Entry 6NBY (electron microscopy, 3.10 A resolution); this record covers chains H and J of the 18 polymer chains in the assembly.

[Chain H]
Molecule: NAD(P)H-quinone oxidoreductase subunit H
Organism: Thermosynechococcus elongatus BP-1
Notes: EC 1.6.5.-
UniProtKB: Q8DJD9 (NDHH_THEEB); residue numbers follow UniProt; this construct covers 1-394
Chain sequence (394 residues; numbered 1 to 394; the number before each row is that of its first residue):
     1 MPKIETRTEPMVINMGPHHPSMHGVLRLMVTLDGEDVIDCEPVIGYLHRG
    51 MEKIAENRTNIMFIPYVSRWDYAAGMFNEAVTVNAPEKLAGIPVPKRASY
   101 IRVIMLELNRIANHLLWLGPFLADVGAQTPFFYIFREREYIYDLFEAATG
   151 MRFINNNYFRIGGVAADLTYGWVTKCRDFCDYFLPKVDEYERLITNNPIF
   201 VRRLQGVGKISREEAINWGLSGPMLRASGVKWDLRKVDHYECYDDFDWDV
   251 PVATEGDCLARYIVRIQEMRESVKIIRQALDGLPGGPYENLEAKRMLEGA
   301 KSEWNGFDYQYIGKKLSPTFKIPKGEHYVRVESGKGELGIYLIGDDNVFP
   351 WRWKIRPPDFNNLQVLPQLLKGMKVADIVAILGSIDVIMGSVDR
Not modelled in the structure: 1-2
Cystine bridges: C176-C180
Small-molecule neighbours: 4Fe-4S cluster (SF4): R49, R69, I154

[Chain J]
Molecule: NAD(P)H-quinone oxidoreductase subunit J
Organism: Thermosynechococcus elongatus BP-1
Notes: EC 1.6.5.-
UniProtKB: Q8DJ01 (NDHJ_THEEB); numbering as in UniProt (aligned over 1-168)
Chain sequence (168 residues; numbered 1 to 168; the number before each row is that of its first residue):
     1 MSDTPEAPIVEAGPVGRLLQSQNLSVESLGRDASGVEMIKVDRDRLLAVC
    51 QTLYADGFNYLRCQAAYDSGPGQDLVSTYHLIKLSDNADRPPEVRIKVFV
   101 PRDDPRVPSVYWIWKTADWQERESYDMFGIVYEGHPNLKRILMPEDWVGW
   151 PLRKDYITPDFYELQEAY
Not modelled in the structure: 1-7

[Chain H / chain J interface]
Residue-residue contacts (86):
  P42(H) - W119(J)  hydrophobic
  I44(H) - W119(J)  hydrophobic
  I44(H) - I141(J)
  I44(H) - L142(J)  hydrophobic
  G45(H) - I141(J)
  G45(H) - L142(J)
  H48(H) - M127(J)
  H48(H) - L142(J)
  E52(H) - L152(J)
  K53(H) - L152(J)
  K53(H) - R153(J)  hydrogen bond (side chain-backbone)
  E56(H) - K154(J)  salt bridge
  L89(H) - A33(J)  hydrophobic
  R212(H) - D86(J)  salt bridge
  I216(H) - N59(J)
  I216(H) - Y60(J)
  I216(H) - L84(J)  hydrophobic
  N217(H) - I113(J)
  N217(H) - W114(J)
  N217(H) - K115(J)  hydrogen bond (backbone-backbone)
  N217(H) - T116(J)  hydrogen bond (backbone-backbone)
  W218(H) - Y111(J)
  W218(H) - K115(J)
  W218(H) - T116(J)
  G219(H) - Y60(J)
  G219(H) - T116(J)
  L220(H) - Y60(J)  hydrogen bond (backbone-side chain)
  S221(H) - Y60(J)
  V230(H) - L84(J)  hydrophobic
  V230(H) - D86(J)
  K231(H) - D86(J)
  W232(H) - L84(J)  hydrophobic
  W232(H) - S85(J)
  W232(H) - P91(J)  hydrophobic
  V237(H) - A88(J)
  V237(H) - D89(J)
  V237(H) - R90(J)  hydrogen bond (backbone-backbone)
  V237(H) - P91(J)
  H239(H) - R90(J)
  E326(H) - D32(J)
  E326(H) - A33(J)
  E326(H) - M38(J)
  E326(H) - R95(J)
  E326(H) - K97(J)  salt bridge
  H327(H) - D32(J)
  H327(H) - S34(J)
  Y328(H) - R62(J)
  Y328(H) - C63(J)
  Y328(H) - H80(J)
  Y328(H) - R95(J)
  R330(H) - R62(J)
  E337(H) - Y60(J)
  E337(H) - R62(J)  salt bridge
  Y341(H) - A65(J)  hydrophobic
  Y341(H) - T78(J)
  Y341(H) - R95(J)
  Y341(H) - K97(J)
  I343(H) - Y67(J)
  W351(H) - Y67(J)
  W351(H) - D68(J)  hydrogen bond (side chain-backbone)
  W351(H) - S69(J)
  W351(H) - G70(J)
  W351(H) - K154(J)  hydrogen bond (backbone-side chain)
  R352(H) - A66(J)  hydrogen bond (side chain-backbone)
  R352(H) - Y67(J)
  R352(H) - F128(J)
  R352(H) - L152(J)
  K354(H) - C63(J)
  K354(H) - A65(J)
  K354(H) - E123(J)
  R356(H) - Y60(J)  hydrogen bond
  R356(H) - R62(J)
  R356(H) - C63(J)
  F360(H) - W119(J)
  F360(H) - Q120(J)
  F360(H) - E123(J)
  F360(H) - I141(J)  hydrophobic
  N361(H) - T116(J)
  N361(H) - Q120(J)  hydrogen bond
  L363(H) - W119(J)  hydrophobic
  Q364(H) - T116(J)
  Q364(H) - W119(J)
  V392(H) - L142(J)
  D393(H) - L142(J)
  R394(H) - E123(J)
  R394(H) - L142(J)
Other interface residues (no listed pair), chain H (42 interface residues in all): K88, L225, L234, K236
Other interface residues (no listed pair), chain J (46 interface residues in all): Y54, Q64, P71, I82, D118, M143

[Overview]
The interface between chain H and chain J involves 42 residues on one side and 46 on the other, with 10
hydrogen bonds and 4 salt bridges. Polar contacts include E56(H)-K154(J), R212(H)-D86(J) and E326(H)-K97(J).
Bound to chain H: 4Fe-4S cluster.
Chain H is NAD(P)H-quinone oxidoreductase subunit H and chain J is NAD(P)H-quinone oxidoreductase subunit J,
both from Thermosynechococcus elongatus BP-1; the structure, T.elongatus NDH (composite model), was determined
by electron microscopy together with 6NBQ and 6NBX from the same study.
